Entry 4NNI (X-ray diffraction, 2.64 A resolution); this record covers chain A.

== Chain A ==
Protein: 30S ribosomal protein S1
Organism: Mycobacterium tuberculosis
Reference sequence: P9WH43 (RS1_MYCTU); numbering as in UniProt (aligned over 285-438)
Chain sequence (161 residues; numbered 278 to 438; the number before each row is that of its first residue):
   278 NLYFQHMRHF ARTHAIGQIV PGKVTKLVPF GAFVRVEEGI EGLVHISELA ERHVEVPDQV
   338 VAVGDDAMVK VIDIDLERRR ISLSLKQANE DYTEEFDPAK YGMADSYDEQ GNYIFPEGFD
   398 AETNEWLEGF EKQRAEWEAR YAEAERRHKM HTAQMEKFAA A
Construct notes: expression tag (278-284)
Ligand contacts: pyrazine-2-carboxylic acid (VGL): Phe310, Glu318, Arg357
UniProt features mapped onto this chain:
  - mutagenesis: Lys303 (K303A: 2.5-fold decrease in binding of POA, decreased binding of tmRNA (expressed as residues 285-481)), Phe307 to Phe310 (Complete loss of POA binding, significantly decreased binding of tmRNA (expressed as residues 285-481)), Phe307 (F307A: 2.5-fold decrease in binding of POA, decreased binding of tmRNA (expressed as residues 285-481)), Phe310 (F310G: 3-fold decrease in binding of POA, decreased binding of tmRNA (expressed as residues 285-481)), Arg357 (R357A: 2.7-fold decrease in binding of POA, decreased binding of tmRNA (expressed as residues 285-481)), Ala438 (Does not bind POA. Binds tmRNA less strongly than wild-type, binding is not disrupted by POA)

== In short ==
Chain A binds pyrazine-2-carboxylic acid. UniProt lists 7 mutagenesis sites.
Chain A is 30S ribosomal protein S1 (Mycobacterium tuberculosis); the structure, Structural basis for
targeting the ribosomal protein S1 of Mycobacterium tuberculosis by pyrazinamide, was determined by X-ray
diffraction (same publication as 4NNG, 4NNH and 4NNK).
